PDB entry 8FIW | X-ray diffraction, 2.54 A resolution | chains A and B

[Chain A (and B)]
Name: 3C-like proteinase nsp5
Source organism: Severe acute respiratory syndrome coronavirus 2
Notes: EC 3.4.22.69; chain B of this document is another copy of the same molecule, construct and numbering; everything in this record applies to it too
UniProtKB: P0DTD1 (R1AB_SARS2); residues 1-306 here correspond to UniProt positions 3264-3569 (UniProt number = residue number + 3263)
Chain sequence (306 residues; numbered 1 to 306; the number before each row is that of its first residue):
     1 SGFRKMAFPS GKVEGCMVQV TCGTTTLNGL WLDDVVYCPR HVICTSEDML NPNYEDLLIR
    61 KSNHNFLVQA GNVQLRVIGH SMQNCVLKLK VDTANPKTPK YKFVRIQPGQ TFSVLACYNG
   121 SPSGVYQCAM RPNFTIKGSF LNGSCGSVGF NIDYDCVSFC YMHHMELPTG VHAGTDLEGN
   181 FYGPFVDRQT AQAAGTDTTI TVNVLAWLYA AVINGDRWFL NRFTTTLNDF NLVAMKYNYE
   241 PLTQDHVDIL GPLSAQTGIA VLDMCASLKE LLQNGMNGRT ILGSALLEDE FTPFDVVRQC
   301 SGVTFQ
Disordered / not traced: 303-306 (chain B: 302-306)
Glycans and other covalent adducts: compound Y0E linked to Cys145
Small-molecule neighbours: Y0E (N-([1,1'-biphenyl]-4-yl)-N-[(1R)-2-oxo-2-{[(1S)-1-phenylethyl]amino}-1-(pyridin-3-yl)ethyl]prop-2-enamide): His41, Cys44, Asp48, Met49, Tyr54, Phe140, Leu141, Asn142, Gly143, Ser144, His163, His164, Met165, Glu166, Asp187, Arg188, Gln189
Reported in the primary citation:
  - binding site for Y0E: Gly143, Cys145, His163, Glu166
  - binding site for the ligand Y1E: Cys145
  - catalytic residues: Cys145

[Interface between chain A and chain B]
Contacting residue pairs (74; chain A residue first):
  Ser1(A) - Phe140(B)  hydrogen bond (backbone-backbone)
  Ser1(A) - Glu166(B)  hydrogen bond (backbone-side chain)
  Ser1(A) - His172(B)  hydrogen bond (backbone-side chain)
  Gly2(A) - Gly138(B)
  Gly2(A) - Ser139(B)  hydrogen bond (backbone-side chain)
  Arg4(A) - Lys5(B)
  Arg4(A) - Tyr126(B)
  Arg4(A) - Gln127(B)  hydrogen bond (side chain-backbone)
  Arg4(A) - Cys128(B)
  Arg4(A) - Lys137(B)  hydrogen bond (side chain-backbone)
  Arg4(A) - Ser139(B)
  Arg4(A) - Glu290(B)  salt bridge
  Lys5(A) - Arg4(B)
  Lys5(A) - Tyr126(B)
  Met6(A) - Gly124(B)
  Met6(A) - Val125(B)
  Met6(A) - Tyr126(B)  hydrophobic
  Met6(A) - Ser139(B)
  Ala7(A) - Gly124(B)
  Ala7(A) - Val125(B)  hydrogen bond (backbone-backbone)
  Phe8(A) - Val125(B)
  Pro9(A) - Ser10(B)
  Pro9(A) - Glu14(B)
  Pro9(A) - Pro122(B)
  Pro9(A) - Gly124(B)
  Pro9(A) - Val125(B)  hydrophobic
  Ser10(A) - Pro9(B)
  Ser10(A) - Ser10(B)  hydrogen bond (side chain-backbone)
  Ser10(A) - Glu14(B)  hydrogen bond (backbone-side chain)
  Gly11(A) - Gly11(B)
  Gly11(A) - Glu14(B)  hydrogen bond (backbone-side chain)
  Glu14(A) - Pro9(B)
  Glu14(A) - Ser10(B)  hydrogen bond (side chain-backbone)
  Glu14(A) - Gly11(B)  hydrogen bond (side chain-backbone)
  Glu14(A) - Lys12(B)
  Pro122(A) - Pro9(B)
  Ser123(A) - Pro9(B)
  Ser123(A) - Arg298(B)  hydrogen bond (backbone-side chain)
  Gly124(A) - Met6(B)
  Gly124(A) - Ala7(B)
  Gly124(A) - Pro9(B)
  Gly124(A) - Arg298(B)
  Val125(A) - Met6(B)
  Val125(A) - Ala7(B)  hydrogen bond (backbone-backbone)
  Val125(A) - Phe8(B)
  Tyr126(A) - Arg4(B)
  Tyr126(A) - Lys5(B)
  Tyr126(A) - Met6(B)  hydrophobic
  Gln127(A) - Arg4(B)  hydrogen bond (backbone-side chain)
  Cys128(A) - Arg4(B)  hydrogen bond
  Lys137(A) - Arg4(B)  hydrogen bond (backbone-side chain)
  Gly138(A) - Gly2(B)
  Gly138(A) - Phe3(B)
  Ser139(A) - Gly2(B)  hydrogen bond (side chain-backbone)
  Ser139(A) - Phe3(B)
  Ser139(A) - Arg4(B)
  Ser139(A) - Met6(B)
  Ser139(A) - Gln299(B)  hydrogen bond
  Phe140(A) - Ser1(B)  hydrogen bond (backbone-backbone)
  Leu141(A) - Gln299(B)
  Glu166(A) - Ser1(B)  hydrogen bond (side chain-backbone)
  His172(A) - Ser1(B)
  Thr280(A) - Leu286(B)
  Gly283(A) - Leu286(B)
  Ala285(A) - Ala285(B)
  Ala285(A) - Leu286(B)
  Leu286(A) - Gly283(B)
  Glu290(A) - Arg4(B)  salt bridge
  Arg298(A) - Ser123(B)
  Gln299(A) - Ser139(B)  hydrogen bond
  Gln299(A) - Leu141(B)
  Ser301(A) - Leu141(B)
  Gly302(A) - Ser123(B)
  Gly302(A) - Leu141(B)
Other interface residues (no listed pair), chain A (39 interface residues in all): Phe3, Leu115, Gly170, Ser284, Cys300
Other interface residues (no listed pair), chain B (37 interface residues in all): Leu115, Tyr118, Thr280, Ser301

[Overview]
Chain A and chain B form an interface of 39 and 37 residues respectively, with 22 hydrogen bonds and 2 salt
bridges. Polar contacts include Arg4(A)-Glu290(B), Ser1(A)-Glu166(B) and Ser1(A)-His172(B). Compound Y0E is
covalently linked to Cys145(A). From the paper: the catalytic residue Cys145(A); a binding site for Y0E at
Gly143(A), Cys145(A) and His163(A) among others.
Chain A and chain B are both 3C-like proteinase nsp5 (Severe acute respiratory syndrome coronavirus 2); the
structure, Crystal structure of the SARS-CoV-2 (COVID-19) main protease in complex with inhibitor Jun10221,
was determined by X-ray diffraction together with 8FIV from the same study.
